PDB entry 5OE6 | X-ray diffraction, 1.67 A resolution | chain A

[Chain A]
Protein: Anthranilate--CoA ligase
Source organism: Pseudomonas aeruginosa PAO1
Notes: EC 6.2.1.32
Reference sequence: Q9I4X3 (PQSA_PSEAE); numbering as in UniProt (aligned over 1-399)
Amino-acid sequence (407 residues; row label = number of the first residue in the row):
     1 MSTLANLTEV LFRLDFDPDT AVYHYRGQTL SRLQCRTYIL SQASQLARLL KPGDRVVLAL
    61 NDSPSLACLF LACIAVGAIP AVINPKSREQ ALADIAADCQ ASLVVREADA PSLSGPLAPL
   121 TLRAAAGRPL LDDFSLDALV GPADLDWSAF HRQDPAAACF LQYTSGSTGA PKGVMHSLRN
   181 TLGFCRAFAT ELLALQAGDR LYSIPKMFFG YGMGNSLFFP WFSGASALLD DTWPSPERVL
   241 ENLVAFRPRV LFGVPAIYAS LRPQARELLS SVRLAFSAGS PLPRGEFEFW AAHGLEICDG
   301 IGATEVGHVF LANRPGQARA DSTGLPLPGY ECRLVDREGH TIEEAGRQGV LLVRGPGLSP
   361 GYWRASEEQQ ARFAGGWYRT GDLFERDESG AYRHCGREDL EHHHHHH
Not modelled in the structure: 1-2, 165-167, 400-407
Sequence notes: expression tag (400-407)
Residues lining bound ligands: 6-fluoroanthraniloyl-AMP (9SN): Thr164, Phe209, Gly210, Tyr211, Ala278, Gly279, Ser280, Pro281, Asp299, Gly300, Ile301, Gly302, Ala303, Thr304, Glu305, Gly307, His308, Val309, Thr380, Asp382, His394, Arg397
Curated features (UniProtKB/Swiss-Prot):
  - binding site (AMP): Leu161 to Lys172

[Summary]
Chain A binds 6-fluoroanthraniloyl-AMP. UniProt lists 12 AMP-binding residues.
Chain A is Anthranilate--CoA ligase (Pseudomonas aeruginosa PAO1); the structure, Crystal structure of the
N-terminal domain of PqsA in complex with 6-fluoroanthraniloyl-AMP (crystal form 1), was determined by X-ray
diffraction together with 5OE3, 5OE4 and 5OE5 from the same study.
